Entry 1QML (X-ray diffraction, 3.00 A resolution); this record covers chain A.

Chain A:
Protein: 5-aminolaevulinic acid dehydratase
From: Saccharomyces cerevisiae
Notes: EC 4.2.1.24
Reference sequence: P05373 (HEM2_YEAST); numbering as in UniProt (aligned over 1-342)
Amino-acid sequence (342 residues; each row starts with the number of its first residue):
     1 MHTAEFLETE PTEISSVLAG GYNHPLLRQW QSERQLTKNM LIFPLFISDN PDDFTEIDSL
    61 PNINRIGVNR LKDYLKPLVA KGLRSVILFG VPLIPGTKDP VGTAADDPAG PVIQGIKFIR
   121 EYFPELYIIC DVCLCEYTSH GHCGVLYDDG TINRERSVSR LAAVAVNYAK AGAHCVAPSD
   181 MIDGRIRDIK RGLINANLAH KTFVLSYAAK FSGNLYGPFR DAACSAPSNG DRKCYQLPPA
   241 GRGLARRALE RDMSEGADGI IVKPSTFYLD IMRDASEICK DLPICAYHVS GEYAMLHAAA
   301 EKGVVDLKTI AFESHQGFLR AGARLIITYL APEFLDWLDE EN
Not modelled in the structure: 220-233
Swiss-Prot annotation at these positions:
  - active site (Schiff-base intermediate with substrate): K210, K263
  - binding site (Zn(2+)): C133, C135, C143
  - binding site (5-aminolevulinate): R220, R232, S290, Y329
  - modified residue: S254 (Phosphoserine)
Metal / ion sites: Hg2+: C133, C135, C143

Summary:
C133, C135 and C143 coordinate Hg2+. Curated annotation (UniProt) lists active-site residues K210 and K263, 3
Zn2+-binding residues and 4 residues binding 5-aminolevulinate.
Chain A is 5-aminolaevulinic acid dehydratase (Saccharomyces cerevisiae); the structure, Hg complex of yeast
5-aminolaevulinic acid dehydratase, was determined by X-ray diffraction, deposited together with 1QNV.
